4CDO - chain C; structure by X-ray diffraction, 2.50 A resolution.

Chain C:
Molecule: Thioredoxin-like protein 4A, polyglutamine-binding protein
Source organism: Homo sapiens
UniProt: chimeric construct of P83876, O60828: residues 4-137 from P83876 (TXN4A_HUMAN) positions 4-137 (same numbers); residues 223-265 from O60828 positions 223-265 (same numbers)
Sequence (185 residues; row label = number of the first residue in the row; note: 85 numbers in that range are skipped by the numbering (no residue carries them; nothing is unmodelled there); numbers below 1 keep their minus sign (Met-4 is residue -4)):
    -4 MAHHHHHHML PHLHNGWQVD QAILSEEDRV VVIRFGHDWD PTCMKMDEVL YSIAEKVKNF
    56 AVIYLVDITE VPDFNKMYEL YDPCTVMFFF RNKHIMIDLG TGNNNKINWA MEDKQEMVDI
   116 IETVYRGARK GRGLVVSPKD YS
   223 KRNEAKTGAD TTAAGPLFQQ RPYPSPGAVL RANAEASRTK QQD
Disordered / not traced: -4 to 3, 137, 223-243, 260-265
Construct notes: expression tag (-4 to 3)
Curated features (UniProtKB/Swiss-Prot):
  - modified residue (Phosphoserine): Ser132, Ser247
  - region: Tyr245 to Asn255 (Important for interaction with TXNL4A)
What the authors report for this chain:
  - interface hot spots (mutagenesis) - L252A, L252D: decreased binding to another copy of this molecule
  - mutagenesis - R253D, N255D: decreased binding to another copy of this molecule
  - mutagenesis - R253A, N255A: unchanged binding to another copy of this molecule

Summary:
The paper reports that L252A, L252D and R253D, among others, reduce binding to another copy of this molecule;
R253A and N255A leave binding to another copy of this molecule unchanged.
Chain C is Thioredoxin-like protein 4A, polyglutamine-binding protein (Homo sapiens); the structure, Crystal
structure of PQBP1 bound to spliceosomal U5-15kD, was determined by X-ray diffraction, deposited together with
4BWQ and 4BWS.
